PDB entry 3E3K | X-ray diffraction, 2.80 A resolution | chain A

# Chain A
Molecule: Nickel-binding periplasmic protein
From: Escherichia coli
UniProtKB: P33590 (NIKA_ECOLI); residues 1-502 here correspond to UniProt positions 23-524 (UniProt number = residue number + 22)
Chain sequence (502 residues; row label = number of the first residue in the row):
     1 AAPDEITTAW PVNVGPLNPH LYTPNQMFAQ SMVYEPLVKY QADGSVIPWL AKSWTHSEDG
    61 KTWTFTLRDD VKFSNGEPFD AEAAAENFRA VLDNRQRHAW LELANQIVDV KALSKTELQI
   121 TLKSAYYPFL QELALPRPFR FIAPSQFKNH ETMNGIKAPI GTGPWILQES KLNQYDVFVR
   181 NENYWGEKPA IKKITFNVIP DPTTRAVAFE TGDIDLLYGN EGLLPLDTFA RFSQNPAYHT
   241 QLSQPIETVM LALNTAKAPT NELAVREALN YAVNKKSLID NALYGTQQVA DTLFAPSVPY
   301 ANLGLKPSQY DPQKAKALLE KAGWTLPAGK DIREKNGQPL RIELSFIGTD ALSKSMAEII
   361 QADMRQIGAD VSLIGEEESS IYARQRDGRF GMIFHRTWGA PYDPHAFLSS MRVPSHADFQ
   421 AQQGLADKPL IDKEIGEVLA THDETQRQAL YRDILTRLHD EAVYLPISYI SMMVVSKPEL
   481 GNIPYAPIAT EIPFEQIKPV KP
Unresolved in the structure: 1, 501-502
Residues lining bound ligands: (2R)-butane-1,2,4-tricarboxylic acid (HCT): Tyr-22, Met-27, Trp-100, Arg-137, Trp-398, Tyr-402, His-416

# Summary
Chain A binds (2R)-butane-1,2,4-tricarboxylic acid.
Chain A is Nickel-binding periplasmic protein (Escherichia coli); the structure, Structural characterization
of a putative endogenous metal chelator in the periplasmic nickel transporter NikA
(butane-1,2,4-tricarboxylate without ..., was determined by X-ray diffraction together with 3DP8 from the same
study.
